3QZ8 - chains A and T of the 3 polymer chains in the assembly; structure by X-ray diffraction, 2.00 A resolution.

[Chain A]
Name: DNA polymerase IV
Source organism: Sulfolobus solfataricus
Notes: EC 2.7.7.7
UniProtKB: Q97W02 (DPO42_SULSO); numbering as in UniProt (aligned over 1-352)
Chain sequence (360 residues; numbered 1 to 360; the number before each row is that of its first residue):
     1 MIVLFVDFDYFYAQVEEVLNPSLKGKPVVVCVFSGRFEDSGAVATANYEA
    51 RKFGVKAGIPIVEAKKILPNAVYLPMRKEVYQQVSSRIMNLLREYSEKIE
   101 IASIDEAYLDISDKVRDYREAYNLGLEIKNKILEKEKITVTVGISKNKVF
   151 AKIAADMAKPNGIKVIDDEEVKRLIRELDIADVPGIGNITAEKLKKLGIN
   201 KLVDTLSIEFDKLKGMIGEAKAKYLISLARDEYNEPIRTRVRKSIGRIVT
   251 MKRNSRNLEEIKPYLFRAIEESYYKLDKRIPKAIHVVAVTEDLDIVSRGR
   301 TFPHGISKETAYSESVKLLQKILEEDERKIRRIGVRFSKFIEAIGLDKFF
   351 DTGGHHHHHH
Disordered / not traced: 342-360
Sequence notes: expression tag (353-360)
Ion coordination: Ca2+ site 1: Asp7, Phe8, Asp105 (together with 2'-deoxycytidine-5'-triphosphate); Ca2+ site 2: Asp7, Asp105 (together with 2'-deoxycytidine-5'-triphosphate); Ca2+ site 3: Ala181, Ile186
Small-molecule neighbours: 2'-deoxycytidine-5'-triphosphate (DCP): Asp7, Phe8, Asp9, Tyr10, Phe11, Tyr12, Ala44, Thr45, Tyr48, Arg51, Ala57, Ile104, Asp105, Lys159
UniProt features mapped onto this chain:
  - active site: Glu106
  - binding site (Mg(2+)): Asp7, Asp105
  - site: Tyr12 (Substrate discrimination)
  - mutagenesis: Asp105 to Glu106 (Loss of function), Glu342 to Thr352 (Almost complete loss of interaction with PCNA)
What the authors report for this chain:
  - binding site for the 19-nt DNA strand (chain T): Gln82, Ser103, Ile104, Arg240
  - catalytic residues: Asp105 (citing earlier work)

[Chain T]
Molecule: 19-nt DNA strand
Sequence (19 nucleotides; row label = number of the first residue in the row):
     1 TTACGCCTTGATCAGTGCC
Disordered / not traced: 1-4

[Interface between chain A and chain T]
Residue-residue contacts (37; chain A residue first):
  Val32(A) - DG5(T)  base contact
  Val32(A) - DC6(T)  sugar contact
  Ser34(A) - DG5(T)  hydrogen bond to the phosphate
  Gly41(A) - DG5(T)  phosphate contact
  Ala42(A) - DG5(T)  base contact
  Gly58(A) - DG5(T)  base contact
  Gln82(A) - DT9(T)  base contact
  Ile101(A) - DT9(T)  sugar contact
  Ala102(A) - DT9(T)  sugar contact
  Ala102(A) - DG10(T)  phosphate contact
  Ser103(A) - DT9(T)  base contact
  Ile104(A) - DT9(T)  hydrogen bond to the base
  Gly218(A) - DC13(T)  phosphate contact
  Glu219(A) - DC13(T)  hydrogen bond to the phosphate
  Ala220(A) - DT12(T)  sugar contact
  Ala220(A) - DC13(T)  hydrogen bond to the phosphate
  Arg240(A) - DT9(T)  hydrogen bond to the phosphate
  Arg240(A) - DG10(T)  salt bridge to the phosphate
  Val241(A) - DT9(T)  phosphate contact
  Arg242(A) - DT8(T)  salt bridge to the phosphate
  Arg242(A) - DT9(T)  phosphate contact
  Lys243(A) - DT9(T)  hydrogen bond to the phosphate
  Lys243(A) - DA11(T)  salt bridge to the phosphate
  Ser244(A) - DT8(T)  phosphate contact
  Ser244(A) - DT9(T)  hydrogen bond to the phosphate
  Ile245(A) - DT8(T)  phosphate contact
  Gly246(A) - DT8(T)  hydrogen bond to the phosphate
  Arg247(A) - DC6(T)  phosphate contact
  Arg247(A) - DC7(T)  salt bridge to the phosphate
  Ile248(A) - DC7(T)  hydrogen bond to the phosphate
  Thr250(A) - DC6(T)  hydrogen bond to the phosphate
  Lys275(A) - DC7(T)  salt bridge to the phosphate
  Arg331(A) - DG5(T)  salt bridge to the phosphate
  Arg332(A) - DG5(T)  sugar contact
  Arg332(A) - DC6(T)  salt bridge to the phosphate
  Arg336(A) - DC7(T)  sugar contact
  Arg336(A) - DT8(T)  salt bridge to the phosphate
Interface residues without a listed pair, chain A (33 interface residues in all): Phe33, Ser40, Val43, Ala44, Lys78, Lys221

[Overview]
The interface between chain A and chain T involves 33 residues on one side and 9 on the other, with 10
hydrogen bonds and 8 salt bridges. Polar pairs include Ile104(A)-DT9(T), Ser34(A)-DG5(T) and
Glu219(A)-DC13(T). The paper reports the catalytic residue Asp105(A); a binding site for the 19-nt DNA strand
(chain T) at Gln82(A), Ser103(A) and Ile104(A) among others.
Here chain A is DNA polymerase IV (Sulfolobus solfataricus) and chain T is a 19-nt DNA strand. Entry 3QZ8
(TT-4 ternary complex of Dpo4) was determined by X-ray diffraction (same publication as 3QZ7).
